PDB entry 1U9G | X-ray diffraction, 2.20 A resolution | chains A and B

# Chain A (and B)
Name: General control protein GCN4
Notes: engineered mutation(s): (TA4)9L, D8K; chain B of this document is another copy of the same molecule, construct and numbering; everything in this record applies to it too
Sequence (32 residues; each row starts with the number of its first residue):
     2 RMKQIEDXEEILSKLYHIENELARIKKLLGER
Disordered / not traced: 2-8, 31-33
Modified residues: TA4 ((S)-2-[4-(aminomethyl)-1H-1,2,3-triazol-1-yl]-4-methylpentanoic acid) at position 9

# How chain A and chain B interact
Residue-residue contacts (18; chain A residue first):
  TA4_9(A) - TA4_9(B)
  TA4_9(A) - Glu11(B)
  TA4_9(A) - Ile12(B)
  Ile12(A) - Ile12(B)  hydrophobic
  Leu13(A) - Glu11(B)
  Leu13(A) - Lys15(B)
  Leu16(A) - Leu16(B)  hydrophobic
  Leu16(A) - Ile19(B)  hydrophobic
  Tyr17(A) - Lys15(B)
  Ile19(A) - Ile19(B)  hydrophobic
  Glu20(A) - Lys15(B)  salt bridge
  Glu20(A) - His18(B)  salt bridge
  Glu20(A) - Glu22(B)
  Leu23(A) - Ile19(B)  hydrophobic
  Leu23(A) - Glu22(B)
  Leu23(A) - Leu23(B)  hydrophobic
  Leu23(A) - Ile26(B)  hydrophobic
  Ala24(A) - Glu22(B)  hydrogen bond (backbone-side chain)
Other interface residues (no listed pair), chain A (12 interface residues in all): Ile26, Lys27, Leu30
Other interface residues (no listed pair), chain B (11 interface residues in all): Leu30

# Overview
The interface between chain A and chain B involves 12 residues on one side and 11 on the other, with 1
hydrogen bond and 2 salt bridges. Polar contacts include Glu20(A)-Lys15(B), Glu20(A)-His18(B) and
Ala24(A)-Glu22(B).
Both chains are General control protein GCN4. Entry 1U9G (Heterocyclic Peptide Backbone Modification in
GCN4-pLI Based Coiled Coils: Replacement of K(8)L(9)) was determined by X-ray diffraction (same publication as
1U9F and 1U9H).
